PDB entry 4M7F | X-ray diffraction, 2.10 A resolution | chain A

== Chain A ==
Name: Fibrinogen C domain-containing protein 1
Organism: Homo sapiens
Notes: fragment: FIBCD1 fibrinogen related domain
UniProtKB: Q8N539 (FBCD1_HUMAN); numbering as in UniProt (aligned over 236-461)
Amino-acid sequence (226 residues; each row starts with the number of its first residue):
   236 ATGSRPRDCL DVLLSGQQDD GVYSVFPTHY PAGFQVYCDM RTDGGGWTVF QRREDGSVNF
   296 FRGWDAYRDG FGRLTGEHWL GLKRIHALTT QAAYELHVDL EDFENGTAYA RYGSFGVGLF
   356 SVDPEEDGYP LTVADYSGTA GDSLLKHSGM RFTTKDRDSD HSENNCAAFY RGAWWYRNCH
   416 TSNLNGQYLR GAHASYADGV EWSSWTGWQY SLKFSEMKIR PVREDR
Disordered / not traced: 236-238, 459-461
Cystine bridges: Cys244-Cys273, Cys401-Cys414
Covalently attached groups: N-acetylglucosamine (NAG) linked to Asn340
Ion coordination: Ca2+: Asp393, Asp395, Ser397, Asn399
Ligand contacts: 2-acetamido-2-deoxy-alpha-D-mannopyranose (BM3): Tyr405, Asn413, Cys414, His415, Tyr431, Ala432, Trp443
UniProt features mapped onto this chain:
  - binding site (Ca(2+)): Asp393, Asp395
  - site (Implicated in ligand binding): Tyr405, His415, Tyr431, Ala432
  - glycosylation: Asn340 (N-linked (GlcNAc...) asparagine)
  - mutagenesis: Asp393 (D393N: Complete loss of binding to acetylated bovine serum albumin and reduced binding to chitin; when associated with A-395), Asp395 (D395A: Complete loss of binding to acetylated bovine serum albumin and reduced binding to chitin; when associated with N-395), Tyr405 (Y405S: Significantly reduced binding to acetylated bovine serum albumin and loss of binding to chitin; when associated with S-431), His415 (H415G: Complete loss of binding to acetylated bovine serum albumin and chitin), Tyr431 (Y431S: Significantly reduced binding to acetylated bovine serum albumin and loss of binding to chitin; when associated with S-405), Ala432 (A432V: Complete loss of binding to acetylated bovine serum albumin and chitin), Trp443 (W443S: Slight reduction in binding to acetylated bovine serum albumin and no effect on binding to chitin)
What the authors report for this chain:
  - self-association interface (contacts with another copy of this molecule); pairs are residue here / residue on that copy: Ser259-His264 (hydrogen bond), Phe261-Thr263 (hydrophobic contact), His264-Ala267 (hydrogen bond), Gly305-Val357 (backbone contact), Leu309-Val357 (hydrophobic contact), His313-Val357 (backbone contact), Leu315-Val357 (hydrophobic contact)
  - binding site for sulfate ion: Arg297, Gly298, Lys390
  - Ca2+ coordination: Asp393, Asp395, Ser397, Asn399
  - post-translational modification sites: Asn340
  - conformationally variable residues (side-chain flip): Asn340, Tyr431
  - binding site for 2-acetamido-2-deoxy-alpha-D-mannopyranose: Tyr405, Asn413, Cys414, His415, Tyr431, Ala432, Trp443
  - binding site for N-acetylglucosamine: Glu398, Asn413

== Summary ==
Ligands of chain A: 2-acetamido-2-deoxy-alpha-D-mannopyranose. Covalently linked N-acetylglucosamine: at
Asn340. Asp393, Asp395, Ser397 and Asn399 form the Ca2+ site. UniProt lists Ca2+-binding residues Asp393 and
Asp395 and 7 mutagenesis sites. From the paper: a binding site for 2-acetamido-2-deoxy-alpha-D-mannopyranose
at Tyr405, Asn413 and Cys414 among others; a binding site for sulfate ion at Arg297, Gly298 and Lys390.
Chain A is Fibrinogen C domain-containing protein 1 (Homo sapiens); the structure, Crystal structure of
tetrameric fibrinogen-like recognition domain of FIBCD1 with bound ManNAc, was determined by X-ray
diffraction, deposited together with 4M7H.
